PDB entry 5TC1 | electron microscopy, 3.60 A resolution | chains H and R of the 10 polymer chains in the assembly

[Chain H]
Protein: Capsid protein
From: Enterobacteria phage MS2
Reference sequence: P03612 (CAPSD_BPMS2); residues 0-129 here correspond to UniProt positions 1-130 (UniProt number = residue number + 1)
Chain sequence (130 residues; row label = number of the first residue in the row; numbering starts at 0):
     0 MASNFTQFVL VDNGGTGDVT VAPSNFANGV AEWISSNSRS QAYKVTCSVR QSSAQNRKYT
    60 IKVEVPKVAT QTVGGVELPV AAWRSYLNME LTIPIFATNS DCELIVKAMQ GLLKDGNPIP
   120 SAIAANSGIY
Not modelled in the structure: 0
Reported in the primary citation:
  - binding site for phage MS2 genome (chain R): Asn27, Thr45, Ser47, Arg49, Ser51, Ser52, Asn55, Lys57, Thr59, Lys61, Tyr129

[Chain R]
Molecule: phage MS2 genome
From: Enterobacteria phage MS2
Sequence (3569 nucleotides; numbered 1 to 3569; the number before each row is that of its first residue):
     1 GGGUGGGACC CCUUUCGGGG UCCUGCUCAA CUUCCUGUCG AGCUAAUGCC AUUUUUAAUG
    61 UCUUUAGCGA GACGCUACCA UGGCUAUCGC UGUAGGUAGC CGGAAUUCCA UUCCUAGGAG
   121 GUUUGACCUG UGCGAGCUUU UAGUACCCUU GAUAGGGAGA ACGAGACCUU CGUCCCCUCC
   181 GUUCGCGUUU ACGCGGACGG UGAGACUGAA GAUAACUCAU UCUCUUUAAA AUAUCGUUCG
   241 AACUGGACUC CCGGUCGUUU UAACUCGACU GGGGCCAAAA CGAAACAGUG GCACUACCCC
   301 UCUCCGUAUU CACGGGGGGC GUUAAGUGUC ACAUCGAUAG AUCAAGGUGC CUACAAGCGA
   361 AGUGGGUCAU CGUGGGGUCG CCCGUACGAG GAGAAAGCCG GUUUCGGCUU CUCCCUCGAC
   421 GCACGCUCCU GCUACAGCCU CUUCCCUGUA AGCCAAAACU UGACUUACAU CGAAGUGCCG
   481 CAGAACGUUG CGAACCGGGC GUCGACCGAA GUCCUGCAAA AGGUCACCCA GGGUAAUUUU
   541 AACCUUGGUG UUGCUUUAGC AGAGGCCAGG UCGACAGCCU CACAACUCGC GACGCAAACC
   601 AUUGCGCUCG UGAAGGCGUA CACUGCCGCU CGUCGCGGUA AUUGGCGCCA GGCGCUCCGC
   661 UACCUUGCCC UAAACGAAGA UCGAAAGUUU CGAUCAAAAC ACGUGGCCGG CAGGUGGUUG
   721 GAGUUGCAGU UCGGUUGGUU ACCACUAAUG AGUGAUAUCC AGGGUGCAUA UGAGAUGCUU
   781 ACGAAGGUUC ACCUUCAAGA GUUUCUUCCU AUGAGAGCCG UACGUCAGGU CGGUACUAAC
   841 AUCAAGUUAG AUGGCCGUCU GUCGUAUCCA GCUGCAAACU UCCAGACAAC GUGCAACAUA
   901 UCGCGACGUA UCGUGAUAUG GUUUUACAUA AACGAUGCAC GUUUGGCAUG GUUGUCGUCU
   961 CUAGGUAUCU UGAACCCACU AGGUAUAGUG UGGGAAAAGG UGCCUUUCUC AUUCGUUGUC
  1021 GACUGGCUCC UACCUGUAGG UAACAUGCUC GAGGGCCUUA CGGCCCCCGU GGGAUGCUCC
  1081 UACAUGUCAG GAACAGUUAC UGACGUAAUA ACGGGUGAGU CCAUCAUAAG CGUUGACGCU
  1141 CCCUACGGGU GGACUGUGGA GAGACAGGGC ACUGCUAAGG CCCAAAUCUC AGCCAUGCAU
  1201 CGAGGGGUAC AAUCCGUAUG GCCAACAACU GGCGCGUACG UAAAGUCUCC UUUCUCGAUG
  1261 GUCCAUACCU UAGAUGCGUU AGCAUUAAUC AGGCAACGGC UCUCUAGAUA GAGCCCUCAA
  1321 CCGGAGUUUG AAGCAUGGCU UCUAACUUUA CUCAGUUCGU UCUCGUCGAC AAUGGCGGAA
  1381 CUGGCGACGU GACUGUCGCC CCAAGCAACU UCGCUAACGG GGUCGCUGAA UGGAUCAGCU
  1441 CUAACUCGCG UUCACAGGCU UACAAAGUAA CCUGUAGCGU UCGUCAGAGC UCUGCGCAGA
  1501 AUCGCAAAUA CACCAUCAAA GUCGAGGUGC CUAAAGUGGC AACCCAGACU GUUGGUGGUG
  1561 UAGAGCUUCC UGUAGCCGCA UGGCGUUCGU ACUUAAAUAU GGAACUAACC AUUCCAAUUU
  1621 UCGCUACGAA UUCCGACUGC GAGCUUAUUG UUAAGGCAAU GCAAGGUCUC CUAAAAGAUG
  1681 GAAACCCGAU UCCCUCAGCA AUCGCAGCAA ACUCCGGCAU CUACUAAUAG ACGCCGGCCA
  1741 UUCAAACAUG AGGAUUACCC AUGUCGAAGA CAACAAAGAA GUUCAACUCU UUAUGUAUUG
  1801 AUCUUCCUCG CGAUCUUUCU CUCGAAAUUU ACCAAUCAAU UGCUUCUGUC GCUACUGGAA
  1861 GCGGUGAUCC GCACAGUGAC GACUUUACAG CAAUUGCUUA CUUAAGGGAC GAAUUGCUCA
  1921 CAAAGCAUCC GACCUUAGGU UCUGGUAAUG ACGAGGCGAC CCGUCGUACC UUAGCUAUCG
  1981 CUAAGCUACG GGAGGCGAAU GGUGAUCGCG GUCAGAUAAA UAGAGAAGGU UUCUUACAUG
  2041 ACAAAUCCUU GUCAUGGGAU CCGGAUGUUU UACAAACCAG CAUCCGUAGC CUUAUUGGCA
  2101 ACCUCCUCUC UGGCUACCGA UCGUCGUUGU UUGGGCAAUG CACGUUCUCC AACGGUGCUC
  2161 CUAUGGGGCA CAAGUUGCAG GAUGCAGCGC CUUACAAGAA GUUCGCUGAA CAAGCAACCG
  2221 UUACCCCCCG CGCUCUGAGA GCGGCUCUAU UGGUCCGAGA CCAAUGUGCG CCGUGGAUCA
  2281 GACACGCGGU CCGCUAUAAC GAGUCAUAUG AAUUUAGGCU CGUUGUAGGG AACGGAGUGU
  2341 UUACAGUUCC GAAGAAUAAU AAAAUAGAUC GGGCUGCCUG UAAGGAGCCU GAUAUGAAUA
  2401 UGUACCUCCA GAAAGGGGUC GGUGCUUUCA UCAGACGCCG GCUCAAAUCC GUUGGUAUAG
  2461 ACCUGAAUGA UCAAUCGAUC AACCAGCGUC UGGCUCAGCA GGGCAGCGUA GAUGGUUCGC
  2521 UUGCGACGAU AGACUUAUCG UCUGCAUCCG AUUCCAUCUC CGAUCGCCUG GUGUGGAGUU
  2581 UUCUCCCACC AGAGCUAUAU UCAUAUCUCG AUCGUAUCCG CUCACACUAC GGAAUCGUAG
  2641 AUGGCGAGAC GAUACGAUGG GAACUAUUUU CCACAAUGGG AAAUGGGUUC ACAUUUGAGC
  2701 UAGAGUCCAU GAUAUUCUGG GCAAUAGUCA AAGCGACCCA AAUCCAUUUU GGUAACGCCG
  2761 GAACCAUAGG CAUCUACGGG GACGAUAUUA UAUGUCCCAG UGAGAUUGCA CCCCGUGUGC
  2821 UAGAGGCACU UGCCUACUAC GGUUUUAAAC CGAAUCUUCG UAAAACGUUC GUGUCCGGGC
  2881 UCUUUCGCGA GAGCUGCGGC GCGCACUUUU ACCGUGGUGU CGAUGUCAAA CCGUUUUACA
  2941 UCAAGAAACC UGUUGACAAU CUCUUCGCCC UGAUGCUGAU AUUAAAUCGG CUACGGGGUU
  3001 GGGGAGUUGU CGGAGGUAUG UCAGAUCCAC GCCUCUAUAA GGUGUGGGUA CGGCUCUCCU
  3061 CCCAGGUGCC UUCGAUGUUC UUCGGUGGGA CGGACCUCGC UGCCGACUAC UACGUAGUCA
  3121 GCCCGCCUAC GGCAGUCUCG GUAUACACCA AGACUCCGUA CGGGCGGCUG CUCGCGGAUA
  3181 CCCGUACCUC GGGUUUCCGU CUUGCUCGUA UCGCUCGAGA ACGCAAGUUC UUCAGCGAAA
  3241 AGCACGACAG UGGUCGCUAC AUAGCGUGGU UCCAUACUGG AGGUGAAAUC ACCGACAGCA
  3301 UGAAGUCCGC CGGCGUGCGC GUUAUACGCA CUUCGGAGUG GCUAACGCCG GUUCCCACAU
  3361 UCCCUCAGGA GUGUGGGCCA GCGAGCUCUC CUCGGUAGCU GACCGAGGGA CCCCCGUAAA
  3421 CGGGGUGGGU GUGCUCGAAA GAGCACGGGU GCGAAAGCGG UCCGGCUCCA CCGAAAGGUG
  3481 GGCGGGCUUC GGCCCAGGGA CCUCCCCCUA AAGAGAGGAC CCGGGAUUCU CCCGAUUUGG
  3541 UAACUAGCUG CUUGGCUAGU UACCACCCA
Not modelled in the structure: 1-101, 115-178, 201-592, 607-901, 916-976, 991-1459, 1471-1719, 1732-1747, 1764-1775, 1792-2039, 2054-2373, 2388-2467, 2482-2780, 2797-2839, 2853-3358, 3373-3539, 3565-3569

[Interface between chain H and chain R]
Contacting residue pairs (16; chain H residue first):
  Val29(H) - A1779(R)  base contact
  Thr45(H) - A1779(R)  hydrogen bond to the base
  Ser47(H) - A1779(R)  hydrogen bond to the base
  Arg49(H) - A1779(R)  sugar contact
  Arg49(H) - A1780(R)  phosphate contact
  Arg49(H) - G1781(R)  salt bridge to the phosphate
  Ser51(H) - G1781(R)  hydrogen bond to the phosphate
  Ser51(H) - U1782(R)  hydrogen bond to the phosphate
  Ser52(H) - U1782(R)  phosphate contact
  Asn55(H) - U1782(R)  phosphate contact
  Lys57(H) - G1781(R)  salt bridge to the phosphate
  Lys57(H) - U1782(R)  salt bridge to the phosphate
  Thr59(H) - A1779(R)  base contact
  Lys61(H) - G1778(R)  salt bridge to the phosphate
  Lys61(H) - A1779(R)  salt bridge to the phosphate
  Thr91(H) - C1784(R)  base contact
Interface residues without a listed pair, chain H (13 interface residues in all): Asn87, Glu89

[In short]
Chain H and chain R form an interface of 13 and 6 residues respectively; the contacts include 4 hydrogen bonds
and 5 salt bridges. Polar pairs include Thr45(H)-A1779(R), Ser47(H)-A1779(R) and Ser51(H)-G1781(R). From the
paper: a binding site for phage MS2 genome (chain R) at Asn27(H), Thr45(H) and Ser47(H) among others.
Chain H is Capsid protein and chain R is phage MS2 genome, both from Enterobacteria phage MS2; the structure,
In situ structures of the genome and genome-delivery apparatus in ssRNA bacteriophage MS2, was determined by
electron microscopy.
